Entry 1P3I (X-ray diffraction, 2.30 A resolution); this record covers chains I and G of the 10 polymer chains in the assembly.

# Chain I
Molecule: Palindromic 146bp Human Alpha-Satellite DNA fragment
Organism: Homo sapiens
Sequence (146 nucleotides; row label = number of the first residue in the row):
     1 ATCAATATCC ACCTGCAGAT TCTACCAAAA GTGTATTTGG AAACTGCTCC ATCAAAAGGC
    61 ATGTTCAGCG GAATTCCGCT GAACATGCCT TTTGATGGAG CAGTTTCCAA ATACACTTTT
   121 GGTAGAATCT GCAGGTGGAT ATTGAT

# Chain G
Molecule: Histone H2A
Organism: Xenopus laevis
UniProtKB: Q7ZT66 (Q7ZT66_9ZZZZ); residues 1001-1129 here correspond to UniProt positions 2-130 (UniProt number = residue number - 999)
Sequence (129 residues; row label = number of the first residue in the row):
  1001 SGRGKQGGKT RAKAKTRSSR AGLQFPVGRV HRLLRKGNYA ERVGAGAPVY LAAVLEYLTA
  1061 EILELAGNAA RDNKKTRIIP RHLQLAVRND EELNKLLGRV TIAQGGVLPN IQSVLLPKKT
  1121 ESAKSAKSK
Disordered / not traced: 1001-1015, 1120-1129
Construct notes: conflict Ala1014 (Ser15 in Q7ZT66), Gly1067 (Trp68 in Q7ZT66), Asn1068 (Glu69 in Q7ZT66), 21 further conflict positions vs the reference (Q7ZT66) not listed

# Chain I / chain G interface
Residue-residue contacts (15; chain I residue first):
  DC69(I) - Lys1118(G)  salt bridge to the phosphate
  DA111(I) - Arg1042(G)  hydrogen bond to the sugar
  DA111(I) - Gly1044(G)  phosphate contact
  DA111(I) - Ala1045(G)  hydrogen bond to the phosphate
  DT112(I) - Arg1035(G)  salt bridge to the phosphate
  DT112(I) - Arg1042(G)  phosphate contact
  DT112(I) - Val1043(G)  hydrogen bond to the phosphate
  DG121(I) - Arg1029(G)  hydrogen bond to the phosphate
  DG122(I) - Arg1029(G)  salt bridge to the phosphate
  DG131(I) - Thr1076(G)  sugar contact
  DG131(I) - Arg1077(G)  hydrogen bond to the sugar
  DC132(I) - Lys1075(G)  phosphate contact
  DC132(I) - Thr1076(G)  hydrogen bond to the phosphate
  DC132(I) - Arg1077(G)  hydrogen bond to the phosphate
  DA133(I) - Lys1075(G)  salt bridge to the phosphate
Also at the interface, not in a pair above, chain G (11 interface residues in all): Glu1041

# Overview
8 residues of chain I and 11 residues of chain G are in contact; the contacts include 7 hydrogen bonds and 4
salt bridges. Polar contacts include DA111(I)-Arg1042(G), DG131(I)-Arg1077(G) and DA111(I)-Ala1045(G).
Chain I is Palindromic 146bp Human Alpha-Satellite DNA fragment (Homo sapiens) and chain G is Histone H2A
(Xenopus laevis); the structure, Crystallographic Studies of Nucleosome Core Particles containing Histone
'Sin' Mutants, was determined by X-ray diffraction, deposited together with 1P34, 1P3A, 1P3B, 1P3F, 1P3G, 1P3K
and 4 further entries.
